Entry 4U8H (X-ray diffraction, 2.80 A resolution); this record covers chains A and B.

# Chain A
Name: Cryptochrome-2
Organism: Mus musculus
Notes: fragment: Photolyase/cryptochrome alpha/beta domain, residues 1-510
Reference sequence: Q9R194 (CRY2_MOUSE); residue numbers follow UniProt; this construct covers 1-510
Chain sequence (510 residues; row label = number of the first residue in the row):
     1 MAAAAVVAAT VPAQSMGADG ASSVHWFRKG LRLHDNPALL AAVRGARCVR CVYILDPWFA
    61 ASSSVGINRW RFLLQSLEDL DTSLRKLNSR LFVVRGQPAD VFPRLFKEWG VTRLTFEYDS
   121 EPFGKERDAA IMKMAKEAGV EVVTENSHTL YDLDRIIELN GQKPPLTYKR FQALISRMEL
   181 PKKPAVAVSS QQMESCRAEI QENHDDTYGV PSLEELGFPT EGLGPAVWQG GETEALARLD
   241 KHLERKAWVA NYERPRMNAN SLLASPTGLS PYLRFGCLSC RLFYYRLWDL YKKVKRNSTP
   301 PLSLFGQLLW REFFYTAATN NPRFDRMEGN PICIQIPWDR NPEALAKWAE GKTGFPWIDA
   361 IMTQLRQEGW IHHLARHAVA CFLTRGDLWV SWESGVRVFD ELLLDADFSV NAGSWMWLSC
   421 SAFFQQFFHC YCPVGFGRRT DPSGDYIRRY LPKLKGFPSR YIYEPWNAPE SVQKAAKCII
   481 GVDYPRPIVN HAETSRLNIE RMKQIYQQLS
Not modelled in the structure: 1-20
Ion coordination: Zn2+ site 1: Cys432, His491 (shared with Cys1210(B) of chain B); Zn2+ site 2: Arg460 (shared with 1 residue of chain C; 1 residue of chain D)
Swiss-Prot annotation at these positions:
  - binding site (FAD): Ser270, Gln307, His373, Asp405 to Asp407
  - modified residue (Phosphoserine): Ser89, Ser265, Ser298
  - cross-link (Glycyl lysine isopeptide (Lys-Gly)): Lys29 (interchain with G-Cter in ubiquitin), Lys125 (interchain with G-Cter in ubiquitin), Lys241 (interchain with G-Cter in ubiquitin), Lys347 (interchain with G-Cter in ubiquitin), Lys474 (interchain with G-Cter in ubiquitin), Lys503 (interchain with G-Cter in ubiquitin)
Reported in the primary citation:
  - mutagenesis - I505D/Y506D: abolished binding to Period circadian protein homolog 2 (chain B)
  - Zn2+ coordination: Cys432, His491
  - mutagenesis - C432A, H491A: decreased binding to Period circadian protein homolog 2 (chain B)

# Chain B
Name: Period circadian protein homolog 2
Organism: Mus musculus
Notes: fragment: CRY binding domain, residues 1095-1215
Reference sequence: O54943 (PER2_MOUSE); residues 1095-1215 here = UniProt positions 1095-1215
Chain sequence (121 residues; row label = number of the first residue in the row):
  1095 SSDTSHTSKY FGSIDSSENN HKAKMIPDTE ESEQFIKYVL QDPIWLLMAN TDDSIMMTYQ
  1155 LPSRDLQAVL KEDQEKLKLL QRSQPRFTEG QRRELREVHP WVHTGGLPTA IDVTGCVYCE
  1215 S
Not modelled in the structure: 1095-1130, 1196-1200, 1215
Ion coordination: Zn2+: Cys1210 (shared with Cys432(A), His491(A) of chain A)
Swiss-Prot annotation at these positions:
  - modified residue: Ser1126 (Phosphoserine)
Reported in the primary citation:
  - Zn2+ coordination: Cys1210, Cys1213

# Chain A / chain B interface
Contacting residue pairs - 101 pairs, chain A then chain B:
  Trp58(A) with Tyr1132(B)
  Ser63(A) with Leu1134(B); Gln1135(B); Pro1137(B)
  Ser64(A) with Leu1134(B); Gln1135(B), hydrogen bond (backbone-backbone); Asp1136(B), hydrogen bond
  Val65(A) with Pro1137(B)
  Lys163(A) with Gln1185(B)
  Leu166(A) with Gln1185(B)
  Thr167(A) with Glu1188(B); Val1192(B)
  Lys169(A) with Glu1191(B); Val1192(B)
  Arg170(A) with Glu1188(B), salt bridge; Glu1191(B), salt bridge
  Leu216(A) with Tyr1132(B); Leu1134(B)
  Gly217(A) with Tyr1132(B); Leu1134(B)
  Phe218(A) with Leu1134(B), hydrophobic
  Pro331(A) with Pro1179(B)
  Ile332(A) with Pro1179(B)
  Cys333(A) with Pro1179(B)
  Ile334(A) with Pro1179(B)
  Gln335(A) with Leu1174(B); Ser1177(B), hydrogen bond; Gln1178(B); Pro1179(B)
  Pro337(A) with Asp1167(B); Lys1170(B)
  Asp339(A) with Arg1158(B), salt bridge
  Asn341(A) with Tyr1153(B), hydrogen bond
  Pro342(A) with Met1142(B); Ala1143(B)
  Glu343(A) with Ala1143(B); Asn1144(B), hydrogen bond (side chain-backbone); Ile1149(B)
  Leu345(A) with Trp1139(B), hydrophobic
  Ala346(A) with Trp1139(B); Leu1140(B), hydrophobic; Ala1143(B), hydrophobic; Thr1145(B)
  Lys347(A) with Ile1149(B), hydrogen bond (side chain-backbone); Met1150(B), hydrogen bond (side chain-backbone); Thr1152(B); Tyr1153(B)
  Ala349(A) with Trp1139(B)
  Glu350(A) with Leu1140(B)
  Lys352(A) with Met1150(B)
  Arg385(A) with Ile1205(B)
  Leu388(A) with Leu1155(B), hydrophobic
  Arg397(A) with Trp1139(B)
  Val398(A) with Trp1139(B), hydrophobic
  Phe423(A) with Phe1181(B), hydrophobic; Leu1189(B), hydrophobic; His1193(B); Leu1201(B), hydrophobic
  Gln425(A) with Val1192(B); His1193(B)
  Gln426(A) with Val1192(B), hydrogen bond (side chain-backbone)
  Phe427(A) with Ala1204(B)
  Phe428(A) with Ala1204(B)
  His429(A) with Ala1204(B); Val1207(B); Cys1210(B)
  Cys430(A) with Cys1210(B)
  Cys432(A) with Tyr1212(B), hydrophobic
  Val434(A) with Cys1213(B), hydrophobic
  Gly435(A) with Tyr1212(B)
  Arg438(A) with Tyr1212(B), hydrogen bond
  Gly481(A) with Met1151(B)
  Tyr484(A) with Met1151(B)
  Pro485(A) with Met1150(B); Met1151(B)
  Arg486(A) with Met1151(B), hydrogen bond (backbone-backbone); Thr1152(B)
  Pro487(A) with Gln1154(B)
  Ile488(A) with Gln1154(B); Leu1155(B), hydrogen bond (backbone-backbone)
  Val489(A) with Leu1155(B), hydrophobic
  His491(A) with Cys1210(B), hydrogen bond
  Ala492(A) with Cys1213(B)
  Ser495(A) with Cys1210(B)
  Arg496(A) with Glu1214(B), salt bridge
  Leu497(A) with Leu1160(B), hydrophobic; Val1163(B), hydrophobic
  Ile499(A) with Ile1205(B); Val1207(B); Thr1208(B); Gly1209(B)
  Glu500(A) with Leu1160(B)
  Arg501(A) with Asp1167(B), salt bridge
  Lys503(A) with Val1207(B)
  Gln504(A) with Leu1164(B), hydrogen bond (side chain-backbone); Asp1167(B); Gln1168(B), hydrogen bond
  Ile505(A) with Leu1171(B), hydrophobic
  Tyr506(A) with Ile1205(B), hydrophobic
  Gln508(A) with Gln1175(B), hydrogen bond (backbone-side chain)
  Leu509(A) with Gln1178(B)
Other interface residues (no listed pair), chain A (72 interface residues in all): Glu215, Asn330, Ile336, Glu401, Glu464, Val482, Asp483, Met502
Other interface residues (no listed pair), chain B (51 interface residues in all): Asp1159, Asp1206, Val1211
Interface features reported in the paper:
  - residue pairs: Arg501(A)-Asp1167(B) (salt bridge), Lys503(A)-Asp1206(B)
  - interface residues, chain B: Trp1139(B)

# Summary
72 residues of chain A and 51 residues of chain B are in contact; the contacts include 15 hydrogen bonds and 5
salt bridges. Among the polar pairs are Arg170(A)-Glu1188(B), Arg170(A)-Glu1191(B) and Asp339(A)-Arg1158(B).
The authors report a salt bridge between Arg501(A) and Asp1167(B); a contact between Lys503(A) and Asp1206(B).
The paper reports that C432A and H491A of chain A reduce binding to Period circadian protein homolog 2 (chain
B); the interface residue Trp1139(B).
Chain A is Cryptochrome-2 and chain B is Period circadian protein homolog 2, both from Mus musculus; the
structure, Crystal Structure of Mammalian Period-Cryptochrome Complex, was determined by X-ray diffraction.
